4PNB - chain A; structure by X-ray diffraction, 2.05 A resolution.

[Chain A]
Molecule: CC-Hex3
Amino-acid sequence (31 residues; numbered 0 to 30; the number before each row is that of its first residue; numbering starts at 0):
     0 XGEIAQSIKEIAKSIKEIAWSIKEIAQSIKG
Modified residues: ACE (acetyl group) at position 0

[Overview]
Chain A is CC-Hex3; the structure, A de novo designed hexameric coiled coil CC-Hex3, was determined by X-ray
diffraction (same publication as 4PN8, 4PN9, 4PNA and 4PND).
